PDB entry 3K1F | X-ray diffraction, 4.30 A resolution (low resolution: residue-level contacts below are approximate; hydrogen-bond / salt-bridge calls are withheld) | chains A and E of the 13 polymer chains in the assembly

Chain A:
Protein: DNA-directed RNA polymerase II subunit RPB1
Organism: Saccharomyces cerevisiae
Notes: EC 2.7.7.6
UniProtKB: P04050 (RPB1_YEAST); numbering as in UniProt (aligned over 1-1733)
Sequence (1733 residues; each row starts with the number of its first residue):
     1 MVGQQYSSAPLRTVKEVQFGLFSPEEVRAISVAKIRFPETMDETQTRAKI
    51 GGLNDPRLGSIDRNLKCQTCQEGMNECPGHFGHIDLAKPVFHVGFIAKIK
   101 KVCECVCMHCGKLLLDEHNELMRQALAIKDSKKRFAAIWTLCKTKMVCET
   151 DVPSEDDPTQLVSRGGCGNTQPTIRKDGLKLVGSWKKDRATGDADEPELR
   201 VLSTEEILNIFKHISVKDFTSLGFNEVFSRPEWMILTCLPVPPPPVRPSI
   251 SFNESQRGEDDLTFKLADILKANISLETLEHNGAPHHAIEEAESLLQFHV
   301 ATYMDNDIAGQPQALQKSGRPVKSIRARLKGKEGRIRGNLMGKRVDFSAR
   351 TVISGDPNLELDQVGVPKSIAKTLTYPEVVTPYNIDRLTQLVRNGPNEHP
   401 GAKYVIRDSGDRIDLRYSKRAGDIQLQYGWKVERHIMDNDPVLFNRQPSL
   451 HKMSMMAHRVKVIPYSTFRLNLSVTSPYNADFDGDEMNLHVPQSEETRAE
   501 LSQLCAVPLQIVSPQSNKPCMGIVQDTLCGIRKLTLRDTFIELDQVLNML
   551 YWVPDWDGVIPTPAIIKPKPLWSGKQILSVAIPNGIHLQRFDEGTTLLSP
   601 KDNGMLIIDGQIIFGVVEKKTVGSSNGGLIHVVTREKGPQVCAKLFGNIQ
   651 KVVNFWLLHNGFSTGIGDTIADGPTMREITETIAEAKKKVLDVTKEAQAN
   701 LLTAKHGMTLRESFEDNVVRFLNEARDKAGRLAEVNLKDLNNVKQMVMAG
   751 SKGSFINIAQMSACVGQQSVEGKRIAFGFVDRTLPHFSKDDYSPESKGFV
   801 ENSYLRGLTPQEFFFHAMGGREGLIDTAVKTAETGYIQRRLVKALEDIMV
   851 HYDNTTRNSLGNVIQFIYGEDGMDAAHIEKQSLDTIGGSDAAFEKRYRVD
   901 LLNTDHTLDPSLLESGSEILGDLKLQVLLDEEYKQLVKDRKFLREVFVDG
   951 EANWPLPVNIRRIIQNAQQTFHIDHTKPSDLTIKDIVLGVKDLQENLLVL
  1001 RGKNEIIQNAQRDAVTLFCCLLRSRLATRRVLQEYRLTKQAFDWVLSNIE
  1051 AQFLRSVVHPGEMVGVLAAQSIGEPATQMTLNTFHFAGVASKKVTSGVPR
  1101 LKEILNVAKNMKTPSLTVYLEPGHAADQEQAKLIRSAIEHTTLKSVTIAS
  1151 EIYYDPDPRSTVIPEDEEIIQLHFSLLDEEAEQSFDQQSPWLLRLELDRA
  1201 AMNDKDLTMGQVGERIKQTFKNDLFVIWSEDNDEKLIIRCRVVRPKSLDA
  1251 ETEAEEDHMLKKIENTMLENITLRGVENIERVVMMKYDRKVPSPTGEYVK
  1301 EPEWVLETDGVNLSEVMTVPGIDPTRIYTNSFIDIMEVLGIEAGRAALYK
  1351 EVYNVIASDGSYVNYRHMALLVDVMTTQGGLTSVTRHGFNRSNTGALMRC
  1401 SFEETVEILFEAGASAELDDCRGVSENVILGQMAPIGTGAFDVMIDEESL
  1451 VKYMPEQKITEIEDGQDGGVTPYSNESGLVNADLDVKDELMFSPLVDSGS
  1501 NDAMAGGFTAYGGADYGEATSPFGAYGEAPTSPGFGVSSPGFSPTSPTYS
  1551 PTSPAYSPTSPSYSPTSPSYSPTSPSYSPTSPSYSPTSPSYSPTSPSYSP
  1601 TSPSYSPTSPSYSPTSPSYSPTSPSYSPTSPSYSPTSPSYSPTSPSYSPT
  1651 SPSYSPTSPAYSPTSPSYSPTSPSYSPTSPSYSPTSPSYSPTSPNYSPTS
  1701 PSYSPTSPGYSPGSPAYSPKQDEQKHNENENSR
Unresolved in the structure: 1, 187-194, 1082-1091, 1176-1186, 1245-1253, 1456-1733
Metal / ion sites: Zn2+ site 1: C67, C70, C77, H80; Zn2+ site 2: C107, C110, C148, C167
Swiss-Prot annotation at these positions:
  - region: P248 to D260 (Lid loop), N306 to K323 (Rudder loop), P810 to E822 (Bridging helix)
  - binding site (Zn(2+)): C67, C70, C77, H80, C107, C110, C148, C167
  - binding site (Mg(2+)): D481, D483, D485
  - modified residue: T1471 (Phosphothreonine)
  - cross-link (Glycyl lysine isopeptide (Lys-Gly)): K695 (interchain with G-Cter in ubiquitin), K1246 (interchain with G-Cter in ubiquitin), K1350 (interchain with G-Cter in ubiquitin)
  - natural variant: S1653 to P1659 (deletion: In strain: A364A)
  - mutagenesis: K1246 (K1246R: Impairs ubiquitination during transcription stress)

Chain E:
Protein: DNA-directed RNA polymerases I, II, and III subunit RPABC1
Organism: Saccharomyces cerevisiae
Notes: EC 2.7.7.6
UniProtKB: P20434 (RPAB1_YEAST); numbering as in UniProt (aligned over 1-215)
Sequence (215 residues; each row starts with the number of its first residue):
     1 MDQENERNISRLWRAFRTVKEMVKDRGYFITQEEVELPLEDFKAKYCDSM
    51 GRPQRKMMSFQANPTEESISKFPDMGSLWVEFCDEPSVGVKTMKTFVIHI
   101 QEKNFQTGIFVYQNNITPSAMKLVPSIPPATIETFNEAALVVNITHHELV
   151 PKHIRLSSDEKRELLKRYRLKESQLPRIQRADPVALYLGLKRGEVVKIIR
   201 KSETSGRYASYRICM
Unresolved in the structure: 1

Interface between chain A and chain E:
Pairs across the interface - 97 pairs, chain A then chain E:
  R857(A) with Y168(E); R169(E); L170(E); Q174(E)
  L860(A) with Q174(E)
  G861(A) with Q174(E)
  N862(A) with S173(E); Q174(E); R177(E)
  V863(A) with L170(E); Q174(E); P176(E)
  Q865(A) with Y208(E)
  F866(A) with Y168(E); Y208(E); Y211(E)
  G869(A) with T204(E)
  E870(A) with R200(E); S202(E); S205(E); Y208(E)
  D871(A) with T204(E); S205(E)
  F942(A) with K201(E); G206(E)
  E945(A) with K201(E)
  V946(A) with K201(E); S202(E)
  F947(A) with E203(E)
  W954(A) with E203(E)
  P955(A) with T204(E)
  L956(A) with T204(E)
  N1004(A) with R167(E)
  I1006(A) with E163(E); L164(E); R167(E); Y168(E); Y211(E)
  D1013(A) with I199(E); S205(E); R207(E)
  A1014(A) with S205(E)
  T1016(A) with S205(E); R207(E)
  L1017(A) with T204(E); S205(E); G206(E)
  R1289(A) with E148(E)
  M1317(A) with V142(E)
  T1318(A) with R11(E); R14(E); V141(E); V142(E)
  P1324(A) with V142(E); H147(E)
  T1325(A) with H146(E); H147(E); E148(E)
  R1326(A) with H147(E); E148(E)
  I1327(A) with H147(E)
  I1335(A) with L149(E)
  E1337(A) with P183(E)
  V1338(A) with I144(E); P183(E)
  L1339(A) with I144(E); H147(E); V150(E); V184(E)
  G1340(A) with D182(E); P183(E); V184(E)
  I1341(A) with D182(E); R212(E)
  E1342(A) with P151(E); H153(E); I198(E); R200(E); R212(E)
  A1343(A) with L149(E); V150(E)
  R1345(A) with R200(E)
  A1346(A) with L149(E)
  Y1349(A) with E203(E)
  Y1365(A) with S202(E); E203(E); T204(E)
  D1373(A) with R200(E)
  T1376(A) with R212(E)
  T1377(A) with P176(E); R177(E); R212(E)
  Q1378(A) with R177(E); M215(E)
  G1379(A) with R177(E); Q179(E); M215(E)
Other interface residues (no listed pair), chain A (56 interface residues in all): D853, I867, I878, N1009, A1010, V1319, M1336, A1347, R1366
Other interface residues (no listed pair), chain E (46 interface residues in all): A138, L175, I178, K197, A209, S210

In short:
The interface between chain A and chain E involves 56 residues on one side and 46 on the other. C67(A),
C70(A), C77(A) and H80(A) coordinate Zn2+ site 1. UniProt lists 8 Zn2+-binding residues, 3 Mg2+-binding
residues and one mutagenesis site on chain A.
Here chain A is DNA-directed RNA polymerase II subunit RPB1 and chain E is DNA-directed RNA polymerases I, II,
and III subunit RPABC1, both from Saccharomyces cerevisiae. Entry 3K1F (Crystal structure of RNA Polymerase II
in complex with TFIIB) was determined by X-ray diffraction.
